PDB entry 8V4G | X-ray diffraction, 2.00 A resolution | chains A and B

# Chain A (and B)
Name: Putative nucleotide sugar dehydratase
Source organism: Campylobacter jejuni
Notes: chain B of this document is another copy of the same molecule, construct and numbering; everything in this record applies to it too
UniProtKB: A0A0U3AP28 (A0A0U3AP28_CAMJU); residues 1-335 here = UniProt positions 1-335
Sequence (337 residues; row label = number of the first residue in the row; numbers below 1 keep their minus sign (Gly-1 is residue -1)):
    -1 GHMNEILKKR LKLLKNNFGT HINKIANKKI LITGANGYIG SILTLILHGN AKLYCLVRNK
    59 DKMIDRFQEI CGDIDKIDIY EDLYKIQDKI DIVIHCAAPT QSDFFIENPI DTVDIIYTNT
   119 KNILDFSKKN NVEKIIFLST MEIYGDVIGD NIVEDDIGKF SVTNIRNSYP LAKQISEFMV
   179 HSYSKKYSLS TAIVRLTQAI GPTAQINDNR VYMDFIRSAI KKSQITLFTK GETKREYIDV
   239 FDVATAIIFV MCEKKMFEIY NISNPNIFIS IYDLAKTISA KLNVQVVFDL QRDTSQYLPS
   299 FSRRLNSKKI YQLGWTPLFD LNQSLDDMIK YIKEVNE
Not modelled in the structure: -1 to 1, 289-299, 333-335 (chain B: -1, 290-294, 335)
Construct notes: expression tag (-1 to 0)
Ligand contacts:
  - CDP (cytidine-5'-diphosphate): Val209, Phe213, Thr224, Leu225, Phe226, Thr227, Thr231, Arg233, Ile269
  - NADP (NAP; NADP nicotinamide-adenine-dinucleotide phosphate): Gly32, Ala33, Asn34, Gly35, Tyr36, Ile37, Gly38, Arg56, Lys60, Cys94, Ala95, Ala96, Pro97, Thr98, Ile113, Asn117, Leu136, Ser137, Thr138, Tyr167, Lys171, Leu194, Thr195, Gln196, Ala197, Arg208
Reported in the primary citation:
  - binding site for NADP: Asn34, Arg56, Lys60, Thr98, Tyr167, Lys171, Arg208
  - binding site for CDP: Ser100, Arg164, Asp212, Phe226, Thr227, Arg233, Tyr295, Leu296
  - catalytic residues: Tyr167 (proposed by the authors, not directly observed)

# Chain A / chain B interface
Residue-residue contacts (64):
  Glu105(A) - Lys184(B)  hydrogen bond (backbone-side chain)
  Asn106(A) - Lys184(B)
  Ile108(A) - Lys119(B)
  Ile108(A) - Met177(B)
  Ile108(A) - Tyr181(B)  hydrophobic
  Ile108(A) - Tyr185(B)  hydrophobic
  Val111(A) - Tyr115(B)  hydrophobic
  Val111(A) - Ile173(B)  hydrophobic
  Val111(A) - Phe176(B)  hydrophobic
  Val111(A) - Met177(B)  hydrophobic
  Asp112(A) - Tyr115(B)  hydrogen bond
  Asp112(A) - Lys119(B)  salt bridge
  Tyr115(A) - Val111(B)  hydrophobic
  Tyr115(A) - Asp112(B)  hydrogen bond
  Tyr115(A) - Tyr115(B)  hydrophobic
  Lys119(A) - Ile108(B)
  Lys119(A) - Asp112(B)
  Asp144(A) - Lys157(B)
  Val145(A) - Lys157(B)
  Ile155(A) - Lys157(B)  hydrogen bond (backbone-side chain)
  Ile155(A) - Phe158(B)
  Gly156(A) - Lys157(B)
  Lys157(A) - Ile155(B)  hydrogen bond (side chain-backbone)
  Lys157(A) - Lys157(B)
  Phe158(A) - Ile155(B)
  Phe158(A) - Gln172(B)
  Ser159(A) - Ile155(B)
  Val160(A) - Gln172(B)
  Val160(A) - Glu175(B)
  Val160(A) - Phe176(B)
  Val160(A) - His179(B)
  Thr161(A) - His179(B)
  Thr161(A) - Phe255(B)
  Asn162(A) - Phe176(B)
  Ile163(A) - Phe176(B)
  Ser166(A) - Phe176(B)
  Leu169(A) - Gln172(B)
  Leu169(A) - Ile173(B)  hydrophobic
  Leu169(A) - Phe176(B)  hydrophobic
  Gln172(A) - Phe158(B)
  Gln172(A) - Val160(B)
  Gln172(A) - Leu169(B)
  Gln172(A) - Gln172(B)
  Ile173(A) - Val111(B)  hydrophobic
  Ile173(A) - Leu169(B)  hydrophobic
  Glu175(A) - Val160(B)
  Phe176(A) - Val111(B)  hydrophobic
  Phe176(A) - Val160(B)
  Phe176(A) - Asn162(B)
  Phe176(A) - Ile163(B)
  Phe176(A) - Asn165(B)
  Phe176(A) - Ser166(B)
  Phe176(A) - Leu169(B)  hydrophobic
  Met177(A) - Ile108(B)
  His179(A) - Val160(B)
  His179(A) - Thr161(B)
  Ser180(A) - Pro107(B)
  Ser180(A) - Ile108(B)
  Ser180(A) - Ile163(B)
  Tyr181(A) - Ile108(B)  hydrophobic
  Lys184(A) - Glu105(B)  hydrogen bond (side chain-backbone)
  Lys184(A) - Asn106(B)
  Tyr185(A) - Ile108(B)  hydrophobic
  Phe255(A) - Thr161(B)
Also at the interface, not in a pair above, chain A (37 interface residues in all): Pro107, Asn165, Ala170, Lys183, Arg193, Ile257
Also at the interface, not in a pair above, chain B (37 interface residues in all): Asp144, Val145, Gly156, Ser159, Ala170, Ser180, Lys183, Arg193, Ile257

# Summary
The chain A/chain B interface involves 37 residues from each chain; the contacts include 6 hydrogen bonds and
1 salt bridge. Polar contacts include Asp112(A)-Lys119(B), Glu105(A)-Lys184(B) and Asp112(A)-Tyr115(B).
Ligands of chain A: NADP and CDP. From the paper: the catalytic residue Tyr167(A); a binding site for CDP at
Ser100(A), Arg164(A) and Asp212(A) among others.
Both chains are Putative nucleotide sugar dehydratase (Campylobacter jejuni). Entry 8V4G (X-ray structure of
the NADP-dependent reductase from Campylobacter jejuni responsible for the synthesis of CDP-glucitol in ...)
was determined by X-ray diffraction together with 8V4H from the same study.
